Entry 3RWH (X-ray diffraction, 2.60 A resolution); this record covers chains A and B of the 3 polymer chains in the assembly.

[Chain A]
Molecule: Major histocompatibility complex class I
Source organism: Macaca mulatta
UniProtKB: Q9GJ77 (Q9GJ77_MACMU); residues 1-276 here correspond to UniProt positions 24-299 (UniProt number = residue number + 23)
Chain sequence (276 residues; numbered 1 to 276; the number before each row is that of its first residue):
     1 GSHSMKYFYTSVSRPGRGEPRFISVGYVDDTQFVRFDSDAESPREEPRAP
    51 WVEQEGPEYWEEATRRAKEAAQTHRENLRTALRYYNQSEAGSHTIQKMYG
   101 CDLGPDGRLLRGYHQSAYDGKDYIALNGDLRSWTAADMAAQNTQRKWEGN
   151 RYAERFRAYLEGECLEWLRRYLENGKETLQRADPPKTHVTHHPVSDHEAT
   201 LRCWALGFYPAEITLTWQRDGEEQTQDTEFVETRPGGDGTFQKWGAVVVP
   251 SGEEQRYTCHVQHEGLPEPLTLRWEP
Cystine bridges: Cys-101/Cys-164, Cys-203/Cys-259

[Chain B]
Molecule: Beta-2-microglobulin
Source organism: Macaca mulatta
UniProtKB: Q6V7J5 (B2MG_MACMU); residues 1-99 here correspond to UniProt positions 21-119 (UniProt number = residue number + 20)
Chain sequence (99 residues; row label = number of the first residue in the row):
     1 IQRTPKIQVYSRHPPENGKPNFLNCYVSGFHPSDIEVDLLKNGEKMGKVE
    51 HSDLSFSKDWSFYLLYYTEFTPNEKDEYACRVNHVTLSGPRTVKWDRDM
Not modelled in the structure: 1
Cystine bridges: Cys-25/Cys-80

[How chain A and chain B interact]
Contacting residue pairs - 52 pairs, chain A then chain B:
  Phe-8(A) / Phe-56(B)  hydrophobic
  Tyr-9(A) / Phe-56(B)
  Thr-10(A) / Phe-56(B)
  Thr-10(A) / Phe-62(B)
  Val-12(A) / Ser-33(B)
  Ile-23(A) / Leu-54(B)
  Val-25(A) / Asp-53(B)
  Val-25(A) / Leu-54(B)
  Val-25(A) / Ser-55(B)
  Tyr-27(A) / Ser-55(B)
  Tyr-27(A) / Tyr-63(B)  hydrogen bond
  Gln-32(A) / Asp-53(B)  hydrogen bond
  Arg-35(A) / Asp-53(B)  salt bridge
  Arg-48(A) / Asp-53(B)  salt bridge
  Gln-96(A) / His-31(B)  hydrogen bond
  Gln-96(A) / Phe-56(B)
  Gln-96(A) / Trp-60(B)  hydrogen bond (side chain-backbone)
  Gln-96(A) / Phe-62(B)
  Lys-97(A) / Phe-56(B)
  Met-98(A) / Phe-56(B)  hydrophobic
  Gln-115(A) / Trp-60(B)
  Ser-116(A) / Trp-60(B)
  Ala-117(A) / Trp-60(B)
  Asp-119(A) / His-31(B)
  Gly-120(A) / Arg-3(B)
  Gly-120(A) / His-31(B)  hydrogen bond (backbone-side chain)
  Gly-120(A) / Trp-60(B)
  Asp-122(A) / Trp-60(B)  hydrogen bond
  His-192(A) / Asp-98(B)  salt bridge
  Arg-202(A) / Asp-98(B)  hydrogen bond (side chain-backbone)
  Trp-204(A) / Asp-98(B)
  Trp-204(A) / Met-99(B)
  Leu-206(A) / Pro-14(B)  hydrophobic
  Val-231(A) / Gln-8(B)
  Glu-232(A) / Lys-6(B)
  Glu-232(A) / Gln-8(B)  hydrogen bond (backbone-side chain)
  Glu-232(A) / Tyr-26(B)  hydrogen bond
  Glu-232(A) / Ser-28(B)  hydrogen bond
  Arg-234(A) / Gln-8(B)  hydrogen bond
  Arg-234(A) / Tyr-10(B)
  Arg-234(A) / Met-99(B)  hydrogen bond (side chain-backbone)
  Pro-235(A) / Tyr-10(B)  hydrogen bond (backbone-side chain)
  Pro-235(A) / Tyr-26(B)
  Pro-235(A) / Leu-65(B)  hydrophobic
  Gly-236(A) / Arg-12(B)  hydrogen bond (backbone-side chain)
  Gly-236(A) / Asn-24(B)  hydrogen bond (backbone-side chain)
  Gly-237(A) / Arg-12(B)  hydrogen bond (backbone-side chain)
  Asp-238(A) / Arg-12(B)
  Gln-242(A) / Tyr-10(B)
  Gln-242(A) / Ser-11(B)
  Gln-242(A) / Arg-12(B)
  Trp-244(A) / Met-99(B)  hydrogen bond (side chain-backbone)
Interface residues without a listed pair, chain A (35 interface residues in all): Thr-94, His-188, Thr-233
Interface residues without a listed pair, chain B (24 interface residues in all): Pro-32, Asp-59

[Summary]
The interface between chain A and chain B involves 35 residues on one side and 24 on the other, with 17
hydrogen bonds and 3 salt bridges. Polar pairs include Arg-35(A)/Asp-53(B), Arg-48(A)/Asp-53(B) and
His-192(A)/Asp-98(B).
Here chain A is Major histocompatibility complex class I and chain B is Beta-2-microglobulin, both from Macaca
mulatta. Entry 3RWH (Rhesus macaque MHC class I molecule Mamu-B*17-MF8) was determined by X-ray diffraction
(same publication as 3RWC, 3RWD, 3RWE, 3RWF, 3RWG, 3RWI and 3RWJ).
